Entry 7PHA (electron microscopy, 8.50 A resolution (very low resolution: no residue pairs are listed; an interface is given only as per-side residue counts)); this record covers chains b and 3 of the 55 polymer chains in the assembly.

Chain b:
Protein: 50S ribosomal protein L3
Source organism: Mycoplasma pneumoniae M129
UniProt: P75580 (RL3_MYCPN); numbering as in UniProt (aligned over 1-287)
Sequence (287 residues; each row starts with the number of its first residue):
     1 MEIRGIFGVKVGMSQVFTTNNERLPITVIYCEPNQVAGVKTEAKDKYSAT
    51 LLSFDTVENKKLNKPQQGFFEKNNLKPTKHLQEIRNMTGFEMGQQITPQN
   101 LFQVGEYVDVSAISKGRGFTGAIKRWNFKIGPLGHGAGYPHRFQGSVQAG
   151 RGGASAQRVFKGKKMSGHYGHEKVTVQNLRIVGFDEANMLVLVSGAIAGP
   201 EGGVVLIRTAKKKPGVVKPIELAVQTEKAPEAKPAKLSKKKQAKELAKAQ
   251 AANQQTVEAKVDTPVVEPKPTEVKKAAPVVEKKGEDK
Unresolved in the structure: 230-287

Chain 3:
Molecule: 23S ribosomal RNA
Source organism: Mycoplasma pneumoniae M129
Sequence (2907 nucleotides; each row starts with the number of its first residue):
     1 UACAAUAAGUUACUAAGGGCUUAUGGUGGAUGCCUUGGCACUAAUAGGCG
    51 AUGAAGGACGUGUUAACCUGCGAUAAGCUUCGGGUAGGUGGUAAGAACCU
   101 CAGAUCCGGAGAUUUCCGAAUGGAGCAAUCCGGUAGUUGGAAACAGCUAU
   151 CAUUAAUUGAUGAAUAAAUAGUCAAUUAAAGCAAUACGUGGUGAAGUGAA
   201 ACAUCUCAGUAGCCACAGGAAAAGAAAACGAAUGUGAUUCCGUGUGUAGU
   251 GGCGAGCGAAAGCGGAACAGGCCAAACUUAUCAUUAGAUAGGGGUUGUAG
   301 GGCUUGCAAUGUGGACUUGAAAACGAUAGAAGAAGCUGUUGGAAAGCAGC
   351 GCGCAAAAGGGUGAUAGCCCCGUAUUUGAAAUUGUUUUCAUACCUAGCGA
   401 GAUCCCUGAGUAGCUCGGAAAACGUUAUUUUGAGUGAAUCUGCCCAGACC
   451 AUUGGGUAAGCCUAAAUACUAAUUAGUGACCGAUAGCGAAACAGUACCGU
   501 GAGGGAAAGGUGAAAAGAACCCAGAGAUGGGAGUGAAAUAGAUUCUGAAA
   551 CCAUAUGCCUACAACGUGUCAGAGCACAUUAAUGUGUGAUGGCGUGCGUU
   601 UUGAAGUAUGAGCCGGCGAGUUAUGAUAGCAAGCGUUAGUUAACCAGGAG
   651 AUGGGGAGCUGUAGCGAAAGCGAGUUUUAAAAGAGCGUUUGUUUGUUAUU
   701 AUAGACCCGAAACGGGUUGAGCUAGUCAUGAGCAGGUUGAAGGUUGAGUA
   751 ACAUCAACUGGAGGACCGAACCGACUCUCGUUGAAACGAUAGCGGAUGAC
   801 UUGUGAUUAGGGGUGAAAUUCCAAUCGAAAUCCGUGAUAGCUGGUUCUCG
   851 UCGAAAUAGCUUUAAGGCUAGCGUGAGAUCACAAAUAAGUGGAGGUAAAG
   901 CUACUGAAUGUAUGAUGGCGCCACCUAGGCGUACUGAAUACAAUUAAACU
   951 CUGAAUGCCAUUUAUUUUAUUCUCGCAGUCAGACAGUGGGGGAUAAGCUU
  1001 CAUUGUCAAGAGGGGAAGAGCCCAGAUCAUUAAAUAAGGUCCCCAAAAUA
  1051 UACUAAGUGGAAAAGGAUGUGAAAGUGCUAAAACAGCAAGGAUGUUGGCU
  1101 UAGAAGCAGCCAUCGUUUAAAGAGUGCGUAACAGCUCACUUGUCGAGUGU
  1151 UUUUGCGCCGAAGAUGUAACGGGGCUAAGUAUAUUACCGAAUUUAUGGAU
  1201 AAGAUUUAUAUCUUGUGGUAGACGAGCGUUGUAUUGGAGUUGAAGUCAAA
  1251 GCGUGAGCAUUGGUGGAUCCAAUACAAGUGAGAAUGCCGGCAUGAGUAAC
  1301 GCUUGGGAGUGAGAAUCUCCCAAACCGAUUGACUAAGGUUUCCUGGACCA
  1351 GGGUCGUCCUUCCAGGGUUAGUCUGGACCUAAGCUGAGGCUGAAAAGCGU
  1401 AGGCGAUGGACAACAGGUUAAUAUUCCUGUACUUACAGUUAGACUGAUGG
  1451 AGUGACAAAGAAGGUUUUCCACCCCCAUAAUUGGAUUUGGGGAUAAAUCA
  1501 UAAGGUGGUACAAUAGGCAAAUCCGUUGUGCAUAACAUUGAGUGAUGAUG
  1551 UCGAGUGAAUGAGUGAUCAAGUAGCGAAGGUGGUAUUAAUCAUGCUUUCA
  1601 AGAAAAGCUUCUAGGGUUAAUCUAGCUGUAACCAGUACCGAGAACGAACA
  1651 CACGUAGUCAAGGAGAGGAUCCUAAGGUUAGCGAGUGAACUAUAGCCAAG
  1701 GAACUCUGCAAAUUAACCCCGUAAGUUAGCGAGAAGGGGUGCUUAUGUAA
  1751 AAGUAAGCCGCAGUGAAGAACGAGGGGGGACUGUUUAACUAAAACACAAC
  1801 UCUAUGCCAAACCGUAAGGUGAUGUAUAUGGGGUGACACCUGCCCAGUGC
  1851 UGGAAGGUUAAAGAAGGAGGUUAGCGCAAGCGAAGCUUUUAACUGAAGCC
  1901 CCAGUGAACGGCGGCCGUAACUAUAACGGUCCUAAGGUAGCGAAAUUCCU
  1951 AGUCGGGUAAAUUCCGUCCCGCUUGAAUGGUGUAACCAUCUCUUGACUGU
  2001 CUCGGCUAUAGACUCGGUGAAAUCCAGGUACGGGUGAAGACACCCGUUAG
  2051 GCGCAACGGGACGGAAAGACCCCGUGAAGCUUUACUGUAGCUUAAUAUUG
  2101 AUCAGGACAUUAUCAUGUAGAGAAUAGGUAGGAGCAAUCGAUGCAAGUUC
  2151 GCUAGGACUUGUUGAUGCGAAAGGUGGAAUACUACCCUUGGUUGUGUGCU
  2201 GUUCUAAUUGGUAACUGUUAUCCAGUUUCAAGACAGUGUUAGGUGGGCAG
  2251 UUUGACUGGGGCGGUCGCCUCCUAAAAGGUAACGGAGGCGUACAAAGGUA
  2301 CCUUCAGUACGGUUGGAAAUCGUAUGUAGAGUGUAAUGGUGUAAGGGUGC
  2351 UUGACUGUGAGACAUACAGGUCGAACAGGUGAGAAAUCAGGUCAUAGUGA
  2401 UCCGGUGGUCCAGUAUGGAAUGGCCAUCGCUCAACGGAUAAAAGCUACUC
  2451 CGGGGAUAACAGGCUGAUACUGCCCAAGAGUUCAUAUCGACGGCAGUGUU
  2501 UGGCACCUCGAUGUCGACUCAUCUCAUCCUCGAGCUGAAGCAGGUUCGAA
  2551 GGGUUCGGCUGUUCGCCGAUUAAAGAGAUACGUGAGUUGGGUUCAAACCG
  2601 UCGUGAGACAGGUUGGUCCCUAUCUAUUGUGCCCGUAGGAAGAUUGAAGA
  2651 GUGUUGCUUCUAGUACGAGAGGACCGAAGCGAGGACACCUCUUAUGCUCC
  2701 AGUUGUAGCGCCAGCUGCACCGCUGGGUAGUAACGUGUCUAUUAGAUAAA
  2751 CGCUGAAAGCAUCUAAGUGUGAAACUAUCUCAAAGAUUAAUCUUCCCAUU
  2801 UCGCAAGAAAGUAAGAGCCGUCAAAGACGAUGACGUUGAUAGGUUACAGG
  2851 UGUAAGCAUAGUGAUAUGUUGAGCUGAGUAAUACUAAUUGCUCGAGGACU
  2901 UAUUGGA
Unresolved in the structure: 1-7, 923-927, 1560-1569, 2901-2907

Chain b / chain 3 interface:
At this resolution (8 A) residue pairs are not listed: 97 residues of chain b and 87 of chain 3 lie at the interface.

Overview:
97 residues of chain b face 87 of chain 3 across their interface.
Chain b is 50S ribosomal protein L3 and chain 3 is 23S ribosomal RNA, both from Mycoplasma pneumoniae M129;
the structure, 70S ribosome with EF-Tu-tRNA and P-site tRNA in chloramphenicol-treated Mycoplasma pneumoniae
cells, was determined by electron microscopy (same publication as 7OOC, 7OOD, 7P6Z, 7PAH, 7PAI, 7PAJ and 23
further entries).
